Entry 8JZF (electron microscopy, 2.70 A resolution); this record covers chains a and b of the 25 polymer chains in the assembly.

Chain a:
Name: Photosystem I PsaA
Amino-acid sequence (670 residues; numbered 3 to 672; the number before each row is that of its first residue):
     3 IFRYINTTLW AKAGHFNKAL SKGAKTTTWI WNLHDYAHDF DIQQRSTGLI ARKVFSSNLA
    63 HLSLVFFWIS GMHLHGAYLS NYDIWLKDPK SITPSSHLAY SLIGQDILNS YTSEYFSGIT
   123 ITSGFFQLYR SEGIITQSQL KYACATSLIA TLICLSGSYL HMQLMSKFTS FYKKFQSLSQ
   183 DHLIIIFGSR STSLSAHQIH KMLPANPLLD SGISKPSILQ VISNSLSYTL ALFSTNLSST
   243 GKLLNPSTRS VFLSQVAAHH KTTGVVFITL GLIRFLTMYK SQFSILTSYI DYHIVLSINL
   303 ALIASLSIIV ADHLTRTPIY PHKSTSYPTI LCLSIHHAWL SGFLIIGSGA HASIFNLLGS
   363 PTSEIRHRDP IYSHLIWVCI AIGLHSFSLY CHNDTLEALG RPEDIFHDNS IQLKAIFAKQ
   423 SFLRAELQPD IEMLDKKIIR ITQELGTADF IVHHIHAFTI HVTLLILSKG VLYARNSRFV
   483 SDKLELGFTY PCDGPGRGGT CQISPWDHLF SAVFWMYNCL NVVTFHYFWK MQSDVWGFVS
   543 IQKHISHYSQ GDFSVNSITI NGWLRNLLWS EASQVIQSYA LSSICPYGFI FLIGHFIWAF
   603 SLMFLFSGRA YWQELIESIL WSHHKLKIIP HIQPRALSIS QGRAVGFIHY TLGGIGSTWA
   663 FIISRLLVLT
Bound ions: chlorophyll a Mg site 1 near N60 (its only coordinating residue here); chlorophyll a Mg site 2 near Q107 (its only coordinating residue here); 4Fe-4S cluster Fe: C494, C503 (shared with C529(b), C538(b) of chain b)
Small-molecule neighbours:
  - beta-carotene (BCR), molecule 1: L66, F69, W70
  - beta-carotene (BCR), molecule 2: F68, I71, H75, A145, T148, S149, A152, S191, R192, S195
  - beta-carotene (BCR), molecule 3: S299, I300, A303, S307, I347, S350, G351, A354, L466, L469, S470, V473
  - beta-carotene (BCR), molecule 4: W614, L617, I618, I621
  - chlorophyll a (CLA), molecule 1: Y6, I7, N8, T9, L11, W12, H17, L51, K55, S58, S59, A62, L66, L157, S160, Y161, M164
  - chlorophyll a (CLA), molecule 2: W12, A15, W31, I32, W33, L35, H36
  - chlorophyll a (CLA), molecule 3: W12, H17, F18, L35, H36, A39, H40, F42, Q45, S59, A62, H63, L66, L157
  - chlorophyll a (CLA), molecule 4: T29, I32, W33, I618, I621, L622, H625, I630, P632, I634, P636, R637
  - chlorophyll a (CLA), molecule 5: W33, F598, I599, F602, M605, F606, L639, Q643, A646, V647, I650, H651, L654
  - chlorophyll a (CLA), molecule 6: H36, D37, Y38, A39, H40, D41, D43, H295, L298, L302, F345, L346, I348, G349, A352, H353, I356, F490, T491, W508, L511, I650, L654
  - chlorophyll a (CLA), molecule 7: H40, F42, D43, V56, S59, N60, H63, L64, V67, F68, Y294, H295, V297, L298, N301, L302
  - chlorophyll a (CLA), molecule 8: H40, H63, L66, V67, W70, L342, F345
  - chlorophyll a (CLA), molecule 9: F57, L61, I155, C156, S158, G159, L162, H163, L166, F173
  - chlorophyll a (CLA), molecule 10: F57, N60, L61, L64, V67, W70, I71, F173, Y174, S179, L180, D183, H184, I187, I188, I305
  - chlorophyll a (CLA), molecule 11: F69, W70, S72, G73, M74, L76, H77, L81, H99, L100, Y102
  - chlorophyll a (CLA), molecule 12: W70, M74, H77, S98, H99, I121, T122, I123, T124, S125, F127, P588, Y589, I592, I595, G596, I599, L654, I657, G658, W661
  - chlorophyll a (CLA), molecule 13: W70, M74, T124, S125, F127, C334, I337, H338, W341, L342, F345, I592, I657, T660, W661, I664, I665
  - chlorophyll a (CLA), molecule 14: W70, S125, G126, F127, L130, F189, F269, I305, L308, S309, V312, L316, Y322, L335, H338, H339, L342, L346
  - chlorophyll a (CLA), molecule 15: H99, L100, A101, Y102, L104, I105, Q107, L110, I121, P588, F591, I592
  - chlorophyll a (CLA), molecule 16: L130, S133, E134, I188, F189, R192, S193, L196, Q200, V258, H261, H262, T265, F269, L308, I311, V312, H315, L316, I321, Y322
  - chlorophyll a (CLA), molecule 17: E134, G135, I136, Q141, Y144, A145, T148, R192, S195, L196, A198, H199, H202, K203, M204
  - chlorophyll a (CLA), molecule 18: F177, L180, S181, H184, L185, F189, I287, L288, Y291, I300, N301, L304
  - chlorophyll a (CLA), molecule 19: T194, S195, S197, A198, I201, H202, K263
  - chlorophyll a (CLA), molecule 20: L239, S240, S241, T242, S256, Q257, A260, K263
  - chlorophyll a (CLA), molecule 21: T242, G243, V253, Q257, V258, A260, H261, T264, T265, V268, H315, T319, I321
  - chlorophyll a (CLA), molecule 22: L272, I275, M280, S283
  - chlorophyll a (CLA), molecule 23: S283, I287, Y291, I300, A303, L304, E366
  - chlorophyll a (CLA), molecule 24: Y291, I296, I300, A354, F357, N358, T364, E366, I367, V473, L474
  - chlorophyll a (CLA), molecule 25: L304, S307, L308, I311, D314, H315, R318, T319, R426, A427
  - chlorophyll a (CLA), molecule 26: I310, I311, D314, I347, I462, T465, L466, L469, C521, V525
  - chlorophyll a (CLA), molecule 27: S365, E366, H369, P372, I373, H376
  - chlorophyll a (CLA), molecule 28: P372, H376, W379
  - chlorophyll a (CLA), molecule 29: I373, H376, L377, W379, V380, A459, I462, H463, L466
  - chlorophyll a (CLA), molecule 30: I378, W379, I382
  - chlorophyll a (CLA), molecule 31: I378, C381, I382, G385, L386, F389, C393, F460, V464, L467, I468, S513, F516, W517
  - chlorophyll a (CLA), molecule 32: W379, I382, A383, L386, H387
  - chlorophyll a (CLA), molecule 33: V380, I384, K416, A417, I418, F419, A420, L447, F452, H455, H456, A459, H463
  - chlorophyll a (CLA), molecule 34: L386, H387, S390, L391, C393, H394, T397, L398, L401, R403, D406, F408, I413
  - chlorophyll a (CLA), molecule 35: F389, Y392, I457, F460, T461, Y519, N520, N523, V524, F527, I562, W565, L566, L570, A574, I578, F593, H597, W600, Y652, G656, S659, T660, F663
  - chlorophyll a (CLA), molecule 36: F389, C393, D396, F460, F516, W517, Y519, N520, I562, L566, W600, Y652
  - chlorophyll a (CLA), molecule 37: T397, A400, L401
  - chlorophyll a (CLA), molecule 38: I418, F419, Q422, S423
  - chlorophyll a (CLA), molecule 39: F419, A420, S423, R426, Q445, L447, H455, H458, I462, V525, H528, Y529, K532
  - chlorophyll a (CLA), molecule 40: L566, L570, W571, W600
  - chlorophyll a (CLA), molecule 41: F591, L594, I595, H597, F598, W600, A601
  - chlorophyll a (CLA), molecule 42: F598, A601, F602, L604, M605, F608, S609, Y613, W614, L617
  - chlorophyll a (CLA), molecule 43: I621, S624, H625, L628, I630
  - chlorophyll a (CLA), molecule 44: W623, S624, K627, L628
  - phylloquinone (PQN): W33, M605, F606, S609, G610, R611, W614, I618, A638, L639, S640, G644
  - 4Fe-4S cluster (SF4): P493, C494, G496, P497, T502, C503, I641, R645

Chain b:
Name: Photosystem I PsaB
Amino-acid sequence (663 residues; row label = number of the first residue in the row):
    35 GRCASSRYLQ VLGSIHDIEC GFGIDNTLSL NLQIFTAHWG HLTIILIWVS SNLYHIASNA
    95 NYSLWVKNPI PSMPIAHNIW DPHFTNSTST PYSHTIITTI LIAYSGIYNQ LYTSGFNTIN
   155 QIYKTTFTFS CLAVISILLA KIHINTHSEL LHKLASHTSQ IPSFFQLLYF LDVAISSVNI
   215 RFNFHTGILV GLFSIGYTGH LLDITIPASR APLIHTSPSY LTFFGGLKSN TSSLYLTDIA
   275 HHHLAIGIIS ILTGHLYSSF RAALGTYIRD ILYTSHLTHS IKSLHLALSL ILASCTPLTS
   335 TTAQHIYSLT PYFYLSYDHI YSTALYVHHS YITSFLAIAS HAHTAITLVR DWVAPLEQES
   395 SSKQIRIHTH KAAIISHLSW VSLWLGFHTL AVYSHNDTCI AFNSPSKQIL IEASNGQLIQ
   455 QASGKALYGT INSINNYNKS FDSFIHPISP GDLYVHHAIA LGLHITVLIL LKGGLEARGS
   515 KLMPDKMEHS FGFSCDGPGR GGTCDISAWD SFYLATFWML NSNAWISFYF HYKHLTPRQF
   575 SESSTYLESW FRDYLWFNST PLIHGYSTLG ANDLSVQSWS FLLTHLAWAS GFMFLISWRG
   635 YWQELIDIIL YIHLKTPILI NLWNGDIYTP LALSIVQARF IGLVHFSTGL ILTYPPFIIG
   695 ATS
Bound ions: 4Fe-4S cluster Fe: C529, C538 (shared with C494(a), C503(a) of chain a)
Small-molecule neighbours:
  - beta-carotene (BCR), molecule 1: G74, H75, T77, I78, I171
  - beta-carotene (BCR), molecule 2: I229, I282, I285, L286, H289, L298
  - beta-carotene (BCR), molecule 3: V610, W613, S614, L617, W636, L639, I640, I643
  - beta-carotene (BCR), molecule 4: T650, I652, L653
  - chlorophyll a (CLA), molecule 1: S39, Y42, L43, I640, I643, L644, H647, L653, W657, Y662, P664, L665, L667
  - chlorophyll a (CLA), molecule 2: L43, L617, L620, A621, S624, M627, F628, L667, F674, I675, V678, H679, T682
  - chlorophyll a (CLA), molecule 3: L46, G47, S48, I49, H50, D51, H319, L322, L326, F369, I372, A373, A376, H377, I380, R384, F525, W543, F546, F674, V678, T682, L686
  - chlorophyll a (CLA), molecule 4: I49, H50, I52, Q67, A71, H75, I78
  - chlorophyll a (CLA), molecule 5: H50, I52, I68, A71, H72, H75, L76, I79, L318, H319, A321, L322, I325, L326, C329
  - chlorophyll a (CLA), molecule 6: H50, H75, I78, I79, W82, I366, F369, L370
  - chlorophyll a (CLA), molecule 7: F69, W73, L173, I176, H177, T180, H181, A208, I209
  - chlorophyll a (CLA), molecule 8: F69, H72, W73, L76, A208, I209, S211, I214, R215, F218, H219, I222, L223, V224, F227, L332
  - chlorophyll a (CLA), molecule 9: I78, I81, W82, S84, S85, Y88, H89, N93, H111, N112, W114
  - chlorophyll a (CLA), molecule 10: W82, N86, H89, I90, A110, H111, L135, I136, A137, Y138, S139, I141, V610, Q611, L686
  - chlorophyll a (CLA), molecule 11: W82, N86, Y138, S139, I141, A358, L359, V361, H362, Y365, I366, F369, I685, L686, Y688, P689, I692
  - chlorophyll a (CLA), molecule 12: W82, N86, S139, G140, I141, Q144, L332, T333, T336, I340, Y346, L359, H362, H363, I366, L370
  - chlorophyll a (CLA), molecule 13: H111, N112, I113, W114, D115, P116, H117, F118, L135, S609, V610, W613
  - chlorophyll a (CLA), molecule 14: Q144, T147, S148, L223, V224, F227, S228, Y231, L268, I273, H276, H277, I280, L332, T335, T336, H339, I340, P345, Y346
  - chlorophyll a (CLA), molecule 15: S148, G149, F150, Q155, T159, T162, F227, G230, Y231, G233, H234, D237, I238
  - chlorophyll a (CLA), molecule 16: I169, L172, I176
  - chlorophyll a (CLA), molecule 17: N217, F218, I222, L226, I285, G288, H289, Y291, S293, F294, L298
  - chlorophyll a (CLA), molecule 18: I229, G230, T232, G233, L236, D237, H249, T250, L255, L278
  - chlorophyll a (CLA), molecule 19: P252, L255, T256, F257, H275, L278, A279, I282, I283
  - chlorophyll a (CLA), molecule 20: T256, F257, G259, G260, L268, D272, I273, H275, H276, A279, I280, I283, H339, L343, L461, F475, F478
  - chlorophyll a (CLA), molecule 21: L286, T287, H289, L290, A297, L298, G299, T300
  - chlorophyll a (CLA), molecule 22: L290, T300, D304, I305, T308
  - chlorophyll a (CLA), molecule 23: Y365, T423, L424, Y427, V489, A492, L495, N555, A558, W559, F562, L581, W584, F585, L589, S593, I597, F615, H619, W622, F680, L684, T687, Y688, F691
  - chlorophyll a (CLA), molecule 24: K397, R400, I401, T403, H404, I408, H411, L505
  - chlorophyll a (CLA), molecule 25: A407, H411, W414
  - chlorophyll a (CLA), molecule 26: I408, H411, L412, W414, V415, A494, L497, H498, V501, L505
  - chlorophyll a (CLA), molecule 27: S410, H411, S413, W414, L417, F421
  - chlorophyll a (CLA), molecule 28: S413, S416, L417, G420, F421, L424, L495, I499, L502, I503, L548, F551, W552
  - chlorophyll a (CLA), molecule 29: W414, L417, W418, F421, H422
  - chlorophyll a (CLA), molecule 30: W414, V415, W418, L419, I445, E446, A447, S448, N449, G450, I482, L487, H490, H491, A494, H498
  - chlorophyll a (CLA), molecule 31: L424, S428, D431, L495, F551, W552, N555, W559, L581, F585, L589, W622, F680, L684
  - chlorophyll a (CLA), molecule 32: A425, V426, S428, H429, T432, C433, F436, K441, I443
  - chlorophyll a (CLA), molecule 33: S448, N449, L452
  - chlorophyll a (CLA), molecule 34: F585, L589, W590
  - chlorophyll a (CLA), molecule 35: W613, L616, L617, H619, L620, W622, A623, F626
  - chlorophyll a (CLA), molecule 36: L620, A623, S624, F626, M627, I630, S631, Y635, W636, L639
  - chlorophyll a (CLA), molecule 37: I643, I646, H647, T650, L653
  - chlorophyll a (CLA), molecule 38: Y645, I646, K649, T650, P651
  - chlorophyll a (CLA), molecule 39: T650, P651, I652, L653
  - Diadinoxanthin (DD6; (3S,3'R,5R,6S,7cis)-7',8'-didehydro-5,6-dihydro-5,6-epoxy-beta,beta-carotene-3,3'-diol): L76, I79, W82, V83, F218, I222, L223, L226, F227
  - phylloquinone (PQN): Y42, M627, F628, S631, W632, R633, W636, I640, L665, A666, L667, A672
  - 4Fe-4S cluster (SF4): S528, C529, G531, P532, T537, C538, W632, I669, R673

Interface between chain a and chain b:
Contacting residue pairs - 152 pairs, chain a then chain b:
  I105(a) - F436(b)
  I105(a) - K441(b)
  I109(a) - A435(b)
  I109(a) - F436(b)  hydrophobic
  I109(a) - N437(b)
  L110(a) - F436(b)  hydrophobic
  D371(a) - I642(b)
  D371(a) - Y645(b)
  P372(a) - Y645(b)
  Y374(a) - I642(b)
  S375(a) - I642(b)
  S375(a) - I646(b)
  I378(a) - L639(b)  hydrophobic
  I378(a) - I642(b)  hydrophobic
  I378(a) - I643(b)  hydrophobic
  D396(a) - Y600(b)  hydrogen bond
  D396(a) - W613(b)
  D396(a) - L616(b)
  T397(a) - W613(b)  hydrogen bond
  E399(a) - Y600(b)
  E399(a) - S601(b)
  E399(a) - T602(b)  hydrogen bond
  A400(a) - Y600(b)  hydrophobic
  A400(a) - S609(b)
  A400(a) - W613(b)
  L401(a) - D115(b)
  L401(a) - H117(b)
  L401(a) - F118(b)
  L401(a) - T119(b)
  G402(a) - T119(b)
  R403(a) - H117(b)  hydrogen bond (side chain-backbone)
  R403(a) - T119(b)
  I468(a) - Y635(b)
  K471(a) - Y635(b)  hydrogen bond (side chain-backbone)
  K471(a) - E638(b)  salt bridge
  K471(a) - L639(b)
  Y475(a) - I642(b)
  S479(a) - E638(b)
  R480(a) - D641(b)
  R480(a) - Y645(b)
  F481(a) - R633(b)
  F481(a) - G634(b)
  F481(a) - Q637(b)
  K485(a) - E638(b)  salt bridge
  P493(a) - P532(b)  hydrophobic
  C494(a) - P532(b)  hydrophobic
  G496(a) - P532(b)
  P497(a) - C529(b)  hydrophobic
  P497(a) - G531(b)
  R499(a) - R633(b)  hydrogen bond (backbone-side chain)
  G500(a) - R633(b)  hydrogen bond (backbone-side chain)
  G501(a) - R633(b)  hydrogen bond (backbone-side chain)
  G501(a) - G634(b)
  G501(a) - I669(b)
  C503(a) - W632(b)  hydrophobic
  C503(a) - R633(b)
  C503(a) - G634(b)  hydrogen bond (backbone-backbone)
  C503(a) - Y635(b)
  C503(a) - I669(b)  hydrophobic
  Q504(a) - I630(b)  hydrogen bond (side chain-backbone)
  Q504(a) - S631(b)
  Q504(a) - W632(b)  hydrogen bond (side chain-backbone)
  Q504(a) - Y635(b)  hydrogen bond (backbone-backbone)
  I505(a) - G634(b)
  I505(a) - E638(b)
  H510(a) - Y635(b)
  H510(a) - E638(b)  salt bridge
  F512(a) - I630(b)  hydrophobic
  V557(a) - T602(b)  hydrogen bond (backbone-side chain)
  N558(a) - T602(b)
  I562(a) - L616(b)
  N563(a) - I597(b)
  N563(a) - Y600(b)
  N563(a) - S612(b)  hydrogen bond
  N563(a) - L616(b)
  L566(a) - L616(b)  hydrophobic
  R567(a) - I597(b)  hydrogen bond (side chain-backbone)
  R567(a) - H598(b)
  R567(a) - Y600(b)
  R567(a) - S601(b)  hydrogen bond
  W571(a) - W590(b)  hydrogen bond (side chain-backbone)
  W571(a) - S593(b)  hydrogen bond
  W571(a) - T594(b)
  W571(a) - I597(b)  hydrophobic
  S575(a) - W590(b)
  I578(a) - E582(b)
  I578(a) - F585(b)  hydrophobic
  I578(a) - R586(b)
  I578(a) - W590(b)  hydrophobic
  Q579(a) - R586(b)
  Q579(a) - W590(b)
  Y581(a) - D431(b)
  Y581(a) - I434(b)  hydrophobic
  Y581(a) - A435(b)  hydrophobic
  Y581(a) - E582(b)
  A582(a) - A435(b)  hydrogen bond (backbone-backbone)
  A582(a) - N437(b)
  C587(a) - A435(b)  hydrogen bond (side chain-backbone)
  F591(a) - T432(b)
  F593(a) - F585(b)  hydrophobic
  L594(a) - D431(b)
  L594(a) - E582(b)
  L594(a) - F585(b)  hydrophobic
  H597(a) - F585(b)
  F598(a) - L424(b)  hydrophobic
  W600(a) - W622(b)  hydrophobic
  L604(a) - F626(b)  hydrophobic
  L607(a) - L629(b)
  L607(a) - I630(b)  hydrophobic
  F608(a) - D539(b)
  F608(a) - Y547(b)  hydrogen bond (backbone-side chain)
  F608(a) - F551(b)  hydrophobic
  F608(a) - F626(b)  hydrophobic
  F608(a) - L629(b)  hydrophobic
  F608(a) - I630(b)  hydrophobic
  F608(a) - F680(b)  hydrophobic
  S609(a) - D539(b)
  S609(a) - L548(b)
  G610(a) - C538(b)
  G610(a) - D539(b)  hydrogen bond (backbone-side chain)
  R611(a) - G535(b)  hydrogen bond (side chain-backbone)
  R611(a) - G536(b)  hydrogen bond (side chain-backbone)
  R611(a) - C538(b)  hydrogen bond (backbone-backbone)
  A612(a) - L516(b)  hydrophobic
  A612(a) - T537(b)
  A612(a) - C538(b)  hydrogen bond (backbone-backbone)
  A612(a) - D539(b)
  A612(a) - I540(b)  hydrophobic
  Y613(a) - I503(b)
  Y613(a) - K506(b)
  Y613(a) - D539(b)  hydrogen bond (backbone-backbone)
  Y613(a) - L548(b)  hydrophobic
  Q615(a) - L516(b)
  E616(a) - K506(b)  salt bridge
  E616(a) - E510(b)
  E616(a) - S514(b)  hydrogen bond
  E616(a) - K520(b)  salt bridge
  E616(a) - I540(b)
  L617(a) - I409(b)  hydrophobic
  L617(a) - K506(b)
  E619(a) - K515(b)
  S620(a) - A406(b)
  S620(a) - I409(b)
  S620(a) - S410(b)
  S620(a) - E510(b)  hydrogen bond
  I621(a) - S413(b)
  W623(a) - A406(b)  hydrophobic
  W623(a) - A407(b)  hydrophobic
  S624(a) - S410(b)
  I641(a) - G536(b)
  I641(a) - C538(b)  hydrophobic
  R645(a) - W632(b)
Also at the interface, not in a pair above, chain a (82 interface residues in all): G106, Q107, H376, F389, L467, D495, T502, F516, V577, G590, Y652
Also at the interface, not in a pair above, chain b (79 interface residues in all): L502, S528, R534, S545, Y580, L581, F615, L620, S668

In short:
The interface between chain a and chain b involves 82 residues on one side and 79 on the other, with 29
hydrogen bonds and 5 salt bridges. Polar contacts include K471(a)-E638(b), K485(a)-E638(b) and
H510(a)-E638(b).
Chain a is Photosystem I PsaA and chain b is Photosystem I PsaB; the structure, PSI-AcpPCI supercomplex from
Symbiodinium, was determined by electron microscopy together with 8JW0 and 8JZE from the same study.
